PDB entry 9IXM | electron microscopy, 3.26 A resolution | chains C and F of the 6 polymer chains in the assembly

# Chain C
Name: DdmD
Reference sequence: A0A5R8LS59 (A0A5R8LS59_LACZE); residue numbers follow UniProt; this construct covers 1-1192
Chain sequence (1192 residues; row label = number of the first residue in the row):
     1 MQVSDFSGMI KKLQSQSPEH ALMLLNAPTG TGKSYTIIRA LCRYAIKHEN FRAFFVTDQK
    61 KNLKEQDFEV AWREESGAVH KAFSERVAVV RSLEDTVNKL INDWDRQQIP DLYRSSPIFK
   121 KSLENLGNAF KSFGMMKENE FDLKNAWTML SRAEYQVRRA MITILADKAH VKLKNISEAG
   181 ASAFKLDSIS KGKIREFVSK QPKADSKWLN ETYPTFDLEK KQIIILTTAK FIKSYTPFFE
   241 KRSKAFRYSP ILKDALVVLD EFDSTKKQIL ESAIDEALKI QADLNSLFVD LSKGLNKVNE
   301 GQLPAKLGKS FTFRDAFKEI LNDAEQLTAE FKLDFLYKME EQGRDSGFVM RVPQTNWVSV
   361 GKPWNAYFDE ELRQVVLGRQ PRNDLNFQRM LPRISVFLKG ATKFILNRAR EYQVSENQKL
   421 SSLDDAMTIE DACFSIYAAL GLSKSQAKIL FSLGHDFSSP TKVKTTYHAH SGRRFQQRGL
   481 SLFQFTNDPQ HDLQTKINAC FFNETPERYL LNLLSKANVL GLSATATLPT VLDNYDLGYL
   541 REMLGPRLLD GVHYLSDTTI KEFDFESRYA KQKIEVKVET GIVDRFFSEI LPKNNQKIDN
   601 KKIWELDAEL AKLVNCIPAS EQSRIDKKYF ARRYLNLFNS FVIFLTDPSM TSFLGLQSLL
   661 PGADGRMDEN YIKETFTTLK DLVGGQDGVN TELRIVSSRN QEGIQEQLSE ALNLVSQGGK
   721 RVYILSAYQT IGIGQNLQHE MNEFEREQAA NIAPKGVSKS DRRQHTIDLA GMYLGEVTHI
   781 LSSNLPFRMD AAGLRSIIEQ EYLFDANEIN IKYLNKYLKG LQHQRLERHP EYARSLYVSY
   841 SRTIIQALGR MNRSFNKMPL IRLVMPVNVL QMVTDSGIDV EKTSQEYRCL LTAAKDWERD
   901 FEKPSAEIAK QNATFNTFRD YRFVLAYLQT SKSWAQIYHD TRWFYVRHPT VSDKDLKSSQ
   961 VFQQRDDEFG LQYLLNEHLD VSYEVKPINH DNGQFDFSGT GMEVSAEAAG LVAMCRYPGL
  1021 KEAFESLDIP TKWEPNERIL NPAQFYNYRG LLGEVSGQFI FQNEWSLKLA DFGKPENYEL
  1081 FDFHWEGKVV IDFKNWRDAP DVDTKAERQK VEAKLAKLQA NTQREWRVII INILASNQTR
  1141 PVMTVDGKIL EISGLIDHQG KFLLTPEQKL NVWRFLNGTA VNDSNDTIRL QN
Unresolved in the structure: 1-2, 30, 175-183, 341-346, 353-361, 458-471, 525-530, 552-789, 807-1192
Sequence notes: conflict Ser7 (Leu in A0A5R8LS59), Ile46 (Val in A0A5R8LS59), Ser115 (Asn in A0A5R8LS59), Glu154 (Asp in A0A5R8LS59), Lys174 (Arg in A0A5R8LS59), Ala179 (Glu in A0A5R8LS59), Asp187 (Asn in A0A5R8LS59), Phe313 (Ser in A0A5R8LS59), His468 (Tyr in A0A5R8LS59), Glu575 (Gln in A0A5R8LS59), Asp681 (Glu in A0A5R8LS59), Ile704 (Val in A0A5R8LS59), Arg762 (Pro in A0A5R8LS59), Pro859 (Thr in A0A5R8LS59), Val1090 (Ala in A0A5R8LS59), Asp1101 (Asn in A0A5R8LS59), Ala1106 (Val in A0A5R8LS59), Arg1140 (Gln in A0A5R8LS59), Thr1165 (Met in A0A5R8LS59)

# Chain F
Molecule: 30-nt DNA strand
Sequence (30 nucleotides; row label = number of the first residue in the row):
     7 TTGATACGAC TGCCGAGATT AGATAAAGTG

# Chain C / chain F interface
Contacting residue pairs - 12 pairs, chain C then chain F:
  Lys60(C) with DT35(F), phosphate contact
  Ser92(C) with DG34(F), phosphate contact
  Lys144(C) with DA31(F), sugar contact; DA32(F), salt bridge to the phosphate
  Trp147(C) with DA32(F), phosphate contact; DA33(F), sugar contact
  Ala229(C) with DG34(F), phosphate contact
  Lys230(C) with DG34(F), salt bridge to the phosphate
  Lys233(C) with DA33(F), phosphate contact
  Ser234(C) with DA33(F), hydrogen bond to the phosphate
  Ser243(C) with DA33(F), phosphate contact
  Lys279(C) with DA31(F), phosphate contact
Also at the interface, not in a pair above, chain C (12 interface residues in all): Thr227, Thr236
Also at the interface, not in a pair above, chain F (6 interface residues in all): DG36

# Overview
12 residues of chain C face 6 of chain F across their interface, with 1 hydrogen bond and 2 salt bridges.
Polar pairs include Ser234(C)-DA33(F), Lys144(C)-DA32(F) and Lys230(C)-DG34(F).
Chain C is DdmD and chain F is a 30-nt DNA strand; the structure, Cryo-EM structure of Lactobacillus casei
DdmDE bound with DNA, was determined by electron microscopy together with 9IW3 and 9IX4 from the same study.
